Entry 8Q62 (electron microscopy, 3.72 A resolution); this record covers chains J and j of the 28 polymer chains in the assembly.

# Chain J
Name: Gamma-tubulin complex component 5
From: Homo sapiens
Reference sequence: Q96RT8 (GCP5_HUMAN); numbering as in UniProt (aligned over 1-1024)
Chain sequence (1024 residues; each row starts with the number of its first residue):
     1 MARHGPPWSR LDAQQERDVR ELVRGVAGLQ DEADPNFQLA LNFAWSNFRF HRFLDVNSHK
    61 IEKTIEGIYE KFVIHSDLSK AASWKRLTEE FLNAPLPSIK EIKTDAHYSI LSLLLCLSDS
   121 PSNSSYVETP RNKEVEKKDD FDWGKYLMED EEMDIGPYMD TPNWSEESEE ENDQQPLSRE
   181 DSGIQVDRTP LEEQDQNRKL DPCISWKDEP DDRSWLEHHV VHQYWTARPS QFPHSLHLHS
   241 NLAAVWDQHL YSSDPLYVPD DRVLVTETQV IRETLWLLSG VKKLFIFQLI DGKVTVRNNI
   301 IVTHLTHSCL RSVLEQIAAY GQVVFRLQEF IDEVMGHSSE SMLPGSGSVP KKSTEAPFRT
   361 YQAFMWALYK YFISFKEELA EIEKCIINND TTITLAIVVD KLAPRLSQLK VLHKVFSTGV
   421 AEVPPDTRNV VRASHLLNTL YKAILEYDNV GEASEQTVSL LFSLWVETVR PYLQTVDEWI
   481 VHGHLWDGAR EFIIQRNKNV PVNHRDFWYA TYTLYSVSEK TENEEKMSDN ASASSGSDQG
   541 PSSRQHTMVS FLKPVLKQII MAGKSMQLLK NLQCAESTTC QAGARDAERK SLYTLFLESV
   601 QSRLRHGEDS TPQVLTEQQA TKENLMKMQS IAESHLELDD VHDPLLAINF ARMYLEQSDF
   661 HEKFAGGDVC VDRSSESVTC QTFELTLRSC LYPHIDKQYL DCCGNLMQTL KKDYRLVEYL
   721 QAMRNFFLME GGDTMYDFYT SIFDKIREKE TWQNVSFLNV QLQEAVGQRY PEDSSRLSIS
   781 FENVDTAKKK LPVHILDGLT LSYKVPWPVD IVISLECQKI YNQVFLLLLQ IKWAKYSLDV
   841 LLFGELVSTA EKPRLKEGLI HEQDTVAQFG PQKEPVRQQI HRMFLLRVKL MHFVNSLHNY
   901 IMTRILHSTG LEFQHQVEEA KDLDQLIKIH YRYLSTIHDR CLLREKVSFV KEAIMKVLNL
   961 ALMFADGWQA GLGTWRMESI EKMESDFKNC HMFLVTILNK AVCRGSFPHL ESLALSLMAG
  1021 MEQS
Not modelled in the structure: 1-240, 339-352, 507-529, 566-636, 649-681, 783-790, 843-878, 1020-1024

# Chain j
Name: Tubulin gamma-1 chain
From: Homo sapiens
Reference sequence: P23258 (TBG1_HUMAN); numbering as in UniProt (aligned over 1-451)
Chain sequence (451 residues; each row starts with the number of its first residue):
     1 MPREIITLQL GQCGNQIGFE FWKQLCAEHG ISPEGIVEEF ATEGTDRKDV FFYQADDEHY
    61 IPRAVLLDLE PRVIHSILNS PYAKLYNPEN IYLSEHGGGA GNNWASGFSQ GEKIHEDIFD
   121 IIDREADGSD SLEGFVLCHS IAGGTGSGLG SYLLERLNDR YPKKLVQTYS VFPNQDEMSD
   181 VVVQPYNSLL TLKRLTQNAD CVVVLDNTAL NRIATDRLHI QNPSFSQINQ LVSTIMSAST
   241 TTLRYPGYMN NDLIGLIASL IPTPRLHFLM TGYTPLTTDQ SVASVRKTTV LDVMRRLLQP
   301 KNVMVSTGRD RQTNHCYIAI LNIIQGEVDP TQVHKSLQRI RERKLANFIP WGPASIQVAL
   361 SRKSPYLPSA HRVSGLMMAN HTSISSLFER TCRQYDKLRK REAFLEQFRK EDMFKDNFDE
   421 MDTSREIVQQ LIDEYHAATR PDYISWGTQE Q
Not modelled in the structure: 1-2, 42-44, 94-100, 178-179, 280-286, 307-312, 448-451
Swiss-Prot annotation at these positions:
  - binding site (GTP): A142 to G148
  - modified residue: S131 (Phosphoserine)
  - natural variant: Y92 (Y92C: In CDCBM4), T331 (T331P: In CDCBM4), L387 (L387P: In CDCBM4)

# Chain J / chain j interface
Residue-residue contacts (52; chain J residue first):
  E730(J) - Y248(j)
  G732(J) - N251(j)
  D733(J) - R47(j)  salt bridge
  D733(J) - P246(j)
  D733(J) - N251(j)
  Y736(J) - R47(j)
  Y736(J) - D252(j)
  D737(J) - R47(j)  salt bridge
  D744(J) - R3(j)  salt bridge
  K835(J) - N250(j)
  K835(J) - G255(j)
  Y836(J) - I254(j)  hydrophobic
  D839(J) - I254(j)
  D839(J) - G255(j)  hydrogen bond (side chain-backbone)
  Q879(J) - W446(j)
  H881(J) - W446(j)
  H881(J) - G447(j)
  R882(J) - I444(j)
  F884(J) - P262(j)
  F884(J) - T263(j)
  F884(J) - P264(j)
  L885(J) - W351(j)  hydrophobic
  L885(J) - Y443(j)
  L885(J) - I444(j)
  R887(J) - A258(j)
  R887(J) - I261(j)  hydrogen bond (side chain-backbone)
  R887(J) - P262(j)  hydrogen bond (side chain-backbone)
  V888(J) - P262(j)
  V888(J) - W351(j)  hydrophobic
  V888(J) - P353(j)
  K889(J) - P353(j)
  M891(J) - A258(j)
  M891(J) - S259(j)
  H892(J) - P353(j)
  H892(J) - A354(j)
  H892(J) - Q357(j)
  N895(J) - Q357(j)  hydrogen bond
  S896(J) - Q357(j)
  H898(J) - M249(j)
  N899(J) - M249(j)
  N899(J) - Q357(j)  hydrogen bond
  N899(J) - V358(j)
  M902(J) - Y248(j)
  T903(J) - M249(j)
  R904(J) - H334(j)  hydrogen bond
  H907(J) - Y248(j)  hydrogen bond
  S1012(J) - H334(j)  hydrogen bond (backbone-side chain)
  L1015(J) - Q338(j)
  L1015(J) - R341(j)  hydrogen bond (backbone-side chain)
  L1017(J) - R341(j)
  L1017(J) - S355(j)
  A1019(J) - P353(j)
Other interface residues (no listed pair), chain J (36 interface residues in all): I880, S908, L911, E984, S1016
Other interface residues (no listed pair), chain j (32 interface residues in all): G247, P330, G352

# Overview
36 residues of chain J and 32 residues of chain j are in contact; the contacts include 9 hydrogen bonds and 3
salt bridges. Among the polar pairs are D733(J)-R47(j), D737(J)-R47(j) and D744(J)-R3(j). UniProt lists 7
GTP-binding residues on chain j.
Chain J is Gamma-tubulin complex component 5 and chain j is Tubulin gamma-1 chain, both from Homo sapiens; the
structure, Early closed conformation of the g-tubulin ring complex, was determined by electron microscopy.
